4DNO - chains A and B; structure by X-ray diffraction, 1.95 A resolution.

# Chain A (and B)
Molecule: Putative hydrolase
From: Pseudomonas aeruginosa
Notes: fragment: Cif; chain B of this document is another copy of the same molecule, construct and numbering; everything in this record applies to it too
UniProtKB: Q02P97 (Q02P97_PSEAB); residue numbers follow UniProt; this construct covers 25-319
Chain sequence (301 residues; each row starts with the number of its first residue):
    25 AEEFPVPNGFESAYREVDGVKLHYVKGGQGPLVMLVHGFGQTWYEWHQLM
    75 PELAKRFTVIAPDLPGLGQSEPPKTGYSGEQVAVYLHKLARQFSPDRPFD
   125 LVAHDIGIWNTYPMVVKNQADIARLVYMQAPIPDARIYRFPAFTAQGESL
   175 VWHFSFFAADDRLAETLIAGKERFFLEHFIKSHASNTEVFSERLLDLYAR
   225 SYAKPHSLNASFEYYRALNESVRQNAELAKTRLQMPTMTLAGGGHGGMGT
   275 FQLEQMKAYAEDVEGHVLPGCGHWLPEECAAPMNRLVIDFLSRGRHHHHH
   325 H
Not modelled in the structure: 322-325 (chain B: 318-325)
Cystine bridges: Cys295-Cys303
Glycans and other covalent adducts: (2R)-hexane-1,2-diol (7FB) linked to Asp129
Differences from the reference sequence: engineered mutation Gln153 (Glu in Q02P97); expression tag (320-325)
Residues lining bound ligands: (2R)-hexane-1,2-diol (7FB): Ile130, Trp133, Gln153, Leu174, His177, Phe178, Phe203, His207, Tyr239, Gly270, Met272, His297
From the paper describing this entry:
  - binding site for (2R)-hexane-1,2-diol: Asp129, His177, Tyr239
  - catalytic residues: His297 (proposed by the authors, not directly observed)
  - mutagenesis - D129S: abolished catalytic activity (citing earlier work)
  - mutagenesis - E153Q: abolished catalytic activity on epibromohydrin
  - mutagenesis - E153Q (Tm change 1 degC): unchanged stability
  - mutagenesis - E153Q: decreased expression

# Chain A / chain B interface
Residue-residue contacts - 69 pairs, chain A then chain B:
  Ile161(A) with Phe167(B), hydrophobic
  Tyr162(A) with Pro165(B); Phe167(B); Thr168(B); Ala169(B)
  Phe164(A) with Pro165(B); Ala166(B), hydrogen bond (backbone-backbone)
  Pro165(A) with Tyr162(B); Phe164(B); Ala166(B)
  Ala166(A) with Phe164(B), hydrogen bond (backbone-backbone); Pro165(B); Ala166(B); Val175(B); Ser179(B), hydrogen bond (backbone-side chain)
  Phe167(A) with Ile161(B), hydrophobic; Tyr162(B); Phe178(B), hydrophobic; Ser179(B); Ala182(B), hydrophobic; Leu242(B), hydrophobic; Asn243(B)
  Thr168(A) with Tyr162(B); Asn243(B)
  Ala169(A) with Tyr162(B); Asn243(B)
  Gln170(A) with Asn243(B)
  Gly171(A) with Asn243(B), hydrogen bond (backbone-side chain)
  Glu172(A) with Ser179(B)
  Ser173(A) with Ser179(B), hydrogen bond (backbone-side chain)
  Val175(A) with Ala166(B)
  Trp176(A) with Trp176(B), hydrophobic; Ser179(B); Phe180(B), hydrophobic
  Phe178(A) with Phe167(B)
  Ser179(A) with Ala166(B), hydrogen bond (side chain-backbone); Phe167(B); Glu172(B); Ser173(B), hydrogen bond (side chain-backbone); Trp176(B)
  Phe180(A) with Trp176(B), hydrophobic
  Ala182(A) with Phe167(B), hydrophobic
  Ala183(A) with Glu172(B)
  Asp184(A) with His202(B)
  Asp185(A) with Phe198(B); His202(B), salt bridge
  Leu187(A) with Phe198(B), hydrophobic; His202(B)
  Thr190(A) with Lys195(B); Phe198(B)
  Leu191(A) with Leu191(B); Ile192(B), hydrophobic; Lys195(B); Phe198(B), hydrophobic
  Lys195(A) with Thr190(B); Leu191(B), hydrogen bond (side chain-backbone); Ala193(B)
  Phe198(A) with Asp185(B); Leu187(B), hydrophobic; Thr190(B)
  Phe199(A) with Leu191(B), hydrophobic
  His202(A) with Asp184(B), salt bridge; Asp185(B), salt bridge; Leu187(B)
  Leu242(A) with Phe167(B), hydrophobic
  Asn243(A) with Phe167(B); Thr168(B); Ala169(B); Gly171(B)
Also at the interface, not in a pair above, chain A (32 interface residues in all): Arg186, Ile192
Also at the interface, not in a pair above, chain B (34 interface residues in all): Gln170, Ala183, Arg186, Phe199, Arg247

# Summary
Chain A and chain B form an interface of 32 and 34 residues respectively; the contacts include 8 hydrogen
bonds and 3 salt bridges. Polar pairs include Asp185(A)-His202(B), His202(A)-Asp184(B) and
Ala166(A)-Ser179(B). (2R)-hexane-1,2-diol is covalently linked to Asp129(A). The paper reports the catalytic
residue His297(A); D129S of chain A abolishes catalytic activity.
Chain A and chain B are both Putative hydrolase (Pseudomonas aeruginosa); the structure, Crystal structure of
the CFTR inhibitory factor Cif with the E153Q mutation adducted with the 1,2-epoxyhexane ..., was determined
by X-ray diffraction (same publication as 4DMC, 4DNF, 4EHB and 4EUS).
